8K38 - chains D and Q of the 24 polymer chains in the assembly; structure by electron microscopy, 3.20 A resolution.

[Chain D]
Name: Portal protein B
Organism: Escherichia phage Lambda
Reference sequence: P03710 (PORTL_LAMBD); residues 1-533 here = UniProt positions 1-533
Amino-acid sequence (533 residues; numbered 1 to 533; the number before each row is that of its first residue):
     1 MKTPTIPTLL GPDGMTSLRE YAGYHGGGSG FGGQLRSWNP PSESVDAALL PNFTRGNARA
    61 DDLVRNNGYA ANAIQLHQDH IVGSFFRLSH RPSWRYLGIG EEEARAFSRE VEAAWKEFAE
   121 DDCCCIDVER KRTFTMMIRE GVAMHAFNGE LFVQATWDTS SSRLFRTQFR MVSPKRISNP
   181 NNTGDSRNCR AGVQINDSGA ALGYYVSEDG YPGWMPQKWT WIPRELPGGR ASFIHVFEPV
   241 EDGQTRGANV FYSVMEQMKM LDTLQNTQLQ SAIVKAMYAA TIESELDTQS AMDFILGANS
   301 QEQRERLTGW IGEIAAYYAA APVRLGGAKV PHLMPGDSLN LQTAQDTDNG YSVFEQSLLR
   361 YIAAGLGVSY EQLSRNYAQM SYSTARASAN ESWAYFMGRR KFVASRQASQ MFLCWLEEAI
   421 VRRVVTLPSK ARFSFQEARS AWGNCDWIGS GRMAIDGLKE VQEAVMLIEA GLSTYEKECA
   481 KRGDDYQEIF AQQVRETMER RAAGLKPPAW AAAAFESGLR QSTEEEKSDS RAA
Not modelled in the structure: 1-23, 213-216, 302-319, 514-533
Swiss-Prot annotation at these positions:
  - site: A22, G23 (Cleavage)

[Chain Q]
Name: Head completion protein
Organism: Escherichia phage Lambda
Reference sequence: P68660 (HCP_LAMBD); numbering as in UniProt (aligned over 1-68)
Amino-acid sequence (68 residues; numbered 1 to 68; the number before each row is that of its first residue):
     1 MTRQEELAAA RAALHDLMTG KRVATVQKDG RRVEFTATSV SDLKKYIAEL EVQTGMTQRR
    61 RGPAGFYV
Not modelled in the structure: 1-3

[Interface between chain D and chain Q]
Contacting residue pairs - 25 pairs, chain D then chain Q:
  E285(D) - K44(Q)  salt bridge
  E285(D) - R59(Q)  hydrogen bond (backbone-side chain)
  L286(D) - R59(Q)
  D287(D) - R59(Q)  salt bridge
  T288(D) - R59(Q)  hydrogen bond (side chain-backbone)
  T288(D) - R60(Q)
  T288(D) - R61(Q)  hydrogen bond (side chain-backbone)
  Q289(D) - R61(Q)
  M292(D) - G62(Q)
  M292(D) - A64(Q)  hydrophobic
  L296(D) - A64(Q)  hydrophobic
  A320(D) - G62(Q)
  A320(D) - P63(Q)  hydrogen bond (backbone-backbone)
  A321(D) - A64(Q)
  A321(D) - G65(Q)
  P322(D) - G65(Q)
  P322(D) - Y67(Q)  hydrophobic
  V323(D) - G65(Q)  hydrogen bond (backbone-backbone)
  V323(D) - F66(Q)
  V323(D) - Y67(Q)  hydrogen bond (backbone-backbone)
  R324(D) - Y67(Q)
  R324(D) - V68(Q)  hydrogen bond (side chain-backbone)
  L325(D) - F66(Q)  hydrophobic
  L325(D) - Y67(Q)  hydrogen bond (backbone-backbone)
  L325(D) - V68(Q)  hydrophobic

[Summary]
13 residues of chain D face 11 of chain Q across their interface, with 8 hydrogen bonds and 2 salt bridges.
Polar contacts include E285(D)-K44(Q), D287(D)-R59(Q) and E285(D)-R59(Q).
Chain D is Portal protein B and chain Q is Head completion protein, both from Escherichia phage Lambda; the
structure, The structure of bacteriophage lambda portal-adaptor, was determined by electron microscopy
together with 8K35, 8K36, 8K37 and 8K39 from the same study.
